6ALG - chains I and J of the 9 polymer chains in the assembly; structure by electron microscopy, 3.70 A resolution.

== Chain I ==
Name: DNA-directed RNA polymerase subunit beta
From: Escherichia coli (strain K12)
Notes: EC 2.7.7.6
Reference sequence: P0A8V2 (RPOB_ECOLI); residues 1-1342 here = UniProt positions 1-1342
Sequence (1342 residues; each row starts with the number of its first residue):
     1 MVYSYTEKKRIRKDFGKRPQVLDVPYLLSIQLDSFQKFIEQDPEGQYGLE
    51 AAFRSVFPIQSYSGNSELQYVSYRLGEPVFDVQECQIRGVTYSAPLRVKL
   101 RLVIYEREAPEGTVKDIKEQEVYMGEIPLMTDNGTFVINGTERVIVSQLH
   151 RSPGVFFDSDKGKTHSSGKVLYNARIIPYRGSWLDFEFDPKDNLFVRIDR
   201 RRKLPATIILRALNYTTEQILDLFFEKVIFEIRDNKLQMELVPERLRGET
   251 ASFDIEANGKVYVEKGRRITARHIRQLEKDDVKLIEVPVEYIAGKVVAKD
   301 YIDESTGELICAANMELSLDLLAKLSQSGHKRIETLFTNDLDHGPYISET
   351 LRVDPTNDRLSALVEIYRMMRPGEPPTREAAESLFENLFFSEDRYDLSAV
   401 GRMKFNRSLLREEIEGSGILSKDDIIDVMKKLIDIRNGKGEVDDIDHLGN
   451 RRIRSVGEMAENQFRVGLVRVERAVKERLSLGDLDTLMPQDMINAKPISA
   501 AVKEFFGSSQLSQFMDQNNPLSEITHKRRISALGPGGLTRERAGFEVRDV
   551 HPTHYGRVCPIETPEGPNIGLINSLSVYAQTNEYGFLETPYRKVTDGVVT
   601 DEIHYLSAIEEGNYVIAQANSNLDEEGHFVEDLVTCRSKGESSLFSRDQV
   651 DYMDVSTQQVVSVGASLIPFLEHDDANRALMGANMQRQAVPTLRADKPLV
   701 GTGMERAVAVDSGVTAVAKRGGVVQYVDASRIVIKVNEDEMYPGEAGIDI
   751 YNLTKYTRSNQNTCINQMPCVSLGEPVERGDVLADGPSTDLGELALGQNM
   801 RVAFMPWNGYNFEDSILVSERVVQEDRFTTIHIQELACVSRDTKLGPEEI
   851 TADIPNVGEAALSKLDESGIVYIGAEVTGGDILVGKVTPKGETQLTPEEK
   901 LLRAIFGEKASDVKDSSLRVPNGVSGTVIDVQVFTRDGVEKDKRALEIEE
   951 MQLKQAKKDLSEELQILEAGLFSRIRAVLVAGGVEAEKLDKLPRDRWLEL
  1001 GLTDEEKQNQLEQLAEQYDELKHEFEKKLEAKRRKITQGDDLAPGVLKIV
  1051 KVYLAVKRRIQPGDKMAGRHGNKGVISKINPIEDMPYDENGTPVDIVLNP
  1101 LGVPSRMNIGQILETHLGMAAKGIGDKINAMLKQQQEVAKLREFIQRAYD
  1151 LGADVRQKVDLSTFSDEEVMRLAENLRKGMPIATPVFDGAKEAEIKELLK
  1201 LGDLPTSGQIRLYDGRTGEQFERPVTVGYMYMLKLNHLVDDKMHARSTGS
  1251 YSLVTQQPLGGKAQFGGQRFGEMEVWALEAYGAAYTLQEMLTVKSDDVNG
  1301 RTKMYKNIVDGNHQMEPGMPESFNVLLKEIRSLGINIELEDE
Unresolved in the structure: 1, 891-911, 1342
Swiss-Prot annotation at these positions:
  - modified residue (N6-acetyllysine): Lys1022, Lys1200
  - mutagenesis: Ile561 (I561S: Resistant to antibiotics salinamide A and B), Ile569 (I569S: Resistant to antibiotics salinamide A and B), Ala665 (A665E: Resistant to antibiotics salinamide A and B), Asp675 (D675A/G: Resistant to antibiotics salinamide A and B), Asn677 (N677H/K: Resistant to antibiotics salinamide A and B), Leu680 (L680M: Resistant to antibiotics salinamide A and B), Glu813 (E813K: Disrupts the enzyme's active center)

== Chain J ==
Name: DNA-directed RNA polymerase subunit beta'
From: Escherichia coli (strain K12)
Notes: EC 2.7.7.6
Reference sequence: P0A8T7 (RPOC_ECOLI); numbering as in UniProt (aligned over 1-1407)
Sequence (1407 residues; row label = number of the first residue in the row):
     1 MKDLLKFLKAQTKTEEFDAIKIALASPDMIRSWSFGEVKKPETINYRTFK
    51 PERDGLFCARIFGPVKDYECLCGKYKRLKHRGVICEKCGVEVTQTKVRRE
   101 RMGHIELASPTAHIWFLKSLPSRIGLLLDMPLRDIERVLYFESYVVIEGG
   151 MTNLERQQILTEEQYLDALEEFGDEFDAKMGAEAIQALLKSMDLEQECEQ
   201 LREELNETNSETKRKKLTKRIKLLEAFVQSGNKPEWMILTVLPVLPPDLR
   251 PLVPLDGGRFATSDLNDLYRRVINRNNRLKRLLDLAAPDIIVRNEKRMLQ
   301 EAVDALLDNGRRGRAITGSNKRPLKSLADMIKGKQGRFRQNLLGKRVDYS
   351 GRSVITVGPYLRLHQCGLPKKMALELFKPFIYGKLELRGLATTIKAAKKM
   401 VEREEAVVWDILDEVIREHPVLLNRAPTLHRLGIQAFEPVLIEGKAIQLH
   451 PLVCAAYNADFDGDQMAVHVPLTLEAQLEARALMMSTNNILSPANGEPII
   501 VPSQDVVLGLYYMTRDCVNAKGEGMVLTGPKEAERLYRSGLASLHARVKV
   551 RITEYEKDANGELVAKTSLKDTTVGRAILWMIVPKGLPYSIVNQALGKKA
   601 ISKMLNTCYRILGLKPTVIFADQIMYTGFAYAARSGASVGIDDMVIPEKK
   651 HEIISEAEAEVAEIQEQFQSGLVTAGERYNKVIDIWAAANDRVSKAMMDN
   701 LQTETVINRDGQEEKQVSFNSIYMMADSGARGSAAQIRQLAGMRGLMAKP
   751 DGSIIETPITANFREGLNVLQYFISTHGARKGLADTALKTANSGYLTRRL
   801 VDVAQDLVVTEDDCGTHEGIMMTPVIEGGDVKEPLRDRVLGRVTAEDVLK
   851 PGTADILVPRNTLLHEQWCDLLEENSVDAVKVRSVVSCDTDFGVCAHCYG
   901 RDLARGHIINKGEAIGVIAAQSIGEPGTQLTMRTFHIGGAASRAAAESSI
   951 QVKNKGSIKLSNVKSVVNSSGKLVITSRNTELKLIDEFGRTKESYKVPYG
  1001 AVLAKGDGEQVAGGETVANWDPHTMPVITEVSGFVRFTDMIDGQTITRQT
  1051 DELTGLSSLVVLDSAERTAGGKDLRPALKIVDAQGNDVLIPGTDMPAQYF
  1101 LPGKAIVQLEDGVQISSGDTLARIPQESGGTKDITGGLPRVADLFEARRP
  1151 KEPAILAEISGIVSFGKETKGKRRLVITPVDGSDPYEEMIPKWRQLNVFE
  1201 GERVERGDVISDGPEAPHDILRLRGVHAVTRYIVNEVQDVYRLQGVKIND
  1251 KHIEVIVRQMLRKATIVNAGSSDFLEGEQVEYSRVKIANRELEANGKVGA
  1301 TYSRDLLGITKASLATESFISAASFQETTRVLTEAAVAGKRDELRGLKEN
  1351 VIVGRLIPAGTGYAYHQDRMRRRAAGEAPAAPQVTAEDASASLAELLNAG
  1401 LGGSDNE
Unresolved in the structure: 1-15, 933-947, 1127-1134, 1374-1407
Swiss-Prot annotation at these positions:
  - binding site (Zn(2+)): Cys70, Cys72, Cys85, Cys88, Cys814, Cys888, Cys895, Cys898
  - binding site (Mg(2+)): Asp460, Asp462, Asp464
  - modified residue: Lys983 (N6-acetyllysine)
  - mutagenesis: Gln504 (Q504P: Resistant to antibiotics salinamide A and B), Asn690 (N690D: Resistant to antibiotics salinamide A and B), Met697 (M697V: Resistant to antibiotics salinamide A and B), Ala735 (A735T: Resistant to antibiotics salinamide A and B), Arg738 (R738C/H/P/S: Resistant to antibiotics salinamide A and B), Ala748 (A748E: Resistant to antibiotics salinamide A and B), Pro758 (P758S/T: Resistant to antibiotics salinamide A and B), Phe763 (F763C: Resistant to antibiotics salinamide A and B), Ser775 (S775A: Resistant to antibiotics salinamide A and B), Ala779 (A779T/V: Resistant to antibiotics salinamide A and B), Arg780 (R780C: Resistant to antibiotics salinamide A and B), Gly782 (G782A/C: Resistant to antibiotics salinamide A and B), 1 further mutagenesis entry in UniProt
Metal / ion sites: Zn2+ site 1: Cys70, Cys72, Cys85, Cys88; Mg2+: Asp460, Asp464 (shared with 1 residue of chain R); Zn2+ site 2: Cys814, Cys888, Cys895, Cys898
What the authors report for this chain:
  - conformationally variable residues: Arg322
  - contacts within the chain: Asp264-Arg322 (salt bridge)

== Interface between chain I and chain J ==
Pairs across the interface (319):
  Ser166(I) - Lys1151(J)
  Glu504(I) - Ser319(J)
  Phe545(I) - Ala784(J)
  Phe545(I) - Asp785(J)
  Phe545(I) - Leu788(J)  hydrophobic
  Phe545(I) - Met932(J)  hydrophobic
  Arg548(I) - Arg780(J)
  Asp549(I) - His777(J)  salt bridge
  Val550(I) - Pro750(J)
  Val550(I) - His777(J)
  Val550(I) - Arg780(J)
  His551(I) - Phe773(J)
  Tyr555(I) - Val769(J)
  Pro560(I) - Phe773(J)  hydrophobic
  Pro560(I) - Thr776(J)
  Pro560(I) - Arg780(J)  hydrogen bond (backbone-side chain)
  Ile561(I) - Tyr772(J)
  Ile561(I) - Thr776(J)
  Thr563(I) - Arg780(J)
  Gly566(I) - Ala787(J)
  Ile569(I) - Arg780(J)
  Gly570(I) - Arg780(J)
  Gln618(I) - Asn768(J)
  Gln618(I) - Val769(J)
  Gln618(I) - Leu770(J)
  Asn620(I) - Asn768(J)
  Glu641(I) - Lys749(J)  salt bridge
  Ser642(I) - Leu770(J)
  Thr657(I) - Val769(J)
  Val660(I) - Val769(J)  hydrophobic
  Leu671(I) - Tyr772(J)
  Glu672(I) - Gly766(J)
  Glu672(I) - Leu767(J)
  His673(I) - Phe763(J)  hydrogen bond (side chain-backbone)
  His673(I) - Arg764(J)
  His673(I) - Glu765(J)  hydrogen bond (side chain-backbone)
  His673(I) - Gly766(J)
  Asp674(I) - Phe763(J)
  Asp674(I) - Tyr772(J)
  Asp675(I) - Arg744(J)  salt bridge
  Asp675(I) - Phe763(J)
  Ala676(I) - Tyr772(J)
  Ala676(I) - Thr776(J)
  Ala676(I) - Ala779(J)  hydrophobic
  Asn677(I) - Ala779(J)
  Asn677(I) - Leu783(J)
  Ala679(I) - Tyr772(J)
  Leu680(I) - Leu783(J)  hydrophobic
  Phe804(I) - Ser638(J)  hydrogen bond (backbone-side chain)
  Met805(I) - Ala633(J)
  Pro806(I) - Asp505(J)
  Pro806(I) - Ala632(J)
  Pro806(I) - Ala633(J)
  Pro806(I) - Ala637(J)
  Asn808(I) - Phe629(J)
  Asn808(I) - Ala630(J)
  Asn808(I) - Ala633(J)
  Gly809(I) - Val357(J)
  Gly809(I) - Pro359(J)
  Gly809(I) - Phe629(J)
  Tyr810(I) - Gly358(J)
  Tyr810(I) - Pro359(J)
  Asn811(I) - Asp505(J)
  Phe812(I) - Val357(J)  hydrophobic
  Phe812(I) - Pro451(J)
  Phe812(I) - Phe461(J)  hydrophobic
  Phe812(I) - Ser503(J)
  Phe812(I) - Gln504(J)  hydrogen bond (backbone-side chain)
  Phe812(I) - Asp505(J)
  Phe812(I) - Phe629(J)  hydrophobic
  Glu813(I) - Phe461(J)
  Glu813(I) - Gln504(J)  hydrogen bond (backbone-side chain)
  Ser815(I) - Val357(J)
  Ser815(I) - Phe461(J)
  Arg841(I) - Asp256(J)  salt bridge
  Lys844(I) - Tyr46(J)
  Lys844(I) - Arg47(J)  hydrogen bond (side chain-backbone)
  Lys844(I) - Phe49(J)
  Pro1044(I) - Gly257(J)
  Pro1062(I) - Ala446(J)
  Gly1063(I) - Val354(J)
  Lys1065(I) - Asp462(J)  hydrogen bond (side chain-backbone)
  Lys1073(I) - Asp462(J)
  Val1075(I) - Ile355(J)
  Val1075(I) - Phe461(J)
  Val1075(I) - Asp462(J)
  Val1075(I) - Gly463(J)
  Ser1077(I) - Thr356(J)
  Asn1099(I) - Gln504(J)
  Asn1099(I) - Asp505(J)  hydrogen bond
  Pro1100(I) - Ala637(J)
  Pro1100(I) - Val639(J)  hydrophobic
  Pro1100(I) - Met725(J)
  Leu1101(I) - Gln504(J)
  Leu1101(I) - Asp505(J)
  Leu1101(I) - Met725(J)  hydrophobic
  Leu1101(I) - Arg731(J)
  Val1103(I) - Val639(J)  hydrophobic
  Pro1104(I) - Met725(J)  hydrophobic
  Pro1104(I) - Gln736(J)
  Ser1105(I) - Arg731(J)  hydrogen bond
  Ser1105(I) - Gln736(J)
  Arg1106(I) - Arg731(J)
  Met1107(I) - Gln739(J)
  Met1107(I) - Leu740(J)  hydrophobic
  Ile1109(I) - Ile641(J)  hydrophobic
  Ile1109(I) - Met644(J)  hydrophobic
  Ile1109(I) - Leu740(J)  hydrophobic
  Ile1109(I) - Phe763(J)
  Ile1112(I) - Val639(J)  hydrophobic
  Ile1112(I) - Ile641(J)
  Leu1113(I) - Ile641(J)  hydrophobic
  His1116(I) - Ile641(J)
  Phe1187(I) - Val769(J)  hydrophobic
  Phe1187(I) - Tyr772(J)  hydrophobic
  Glu1192(I) - Ile641(J)
  Glu1192(I) - Arg764(J)  salt bridge
  Lys1196(I) - Asp642(J)  salt bridge
  Ser1207(I) - Asp642(J)  hydrogen bond
  Gln1209(I) - Gly640(J)
  Gln1209(I) - Asp643(J)  hydrogen bond
  Glu1219(I) - Arg634(J)  salt bridge
  Phe1221(I) - Ala633(J)
  Glu1222(I) - Tyr512(J)  hydrogen bond
  Glu1222(I) - Ser635(J)
  Arg1223(I) - Gly636(J)
  Arg1223(I) - Ala637(J)
  Arg1223(I) - Phe719(J)
  Arg1223(I) - Asn720(J)
  Arg1223(I) - Ser721(J)  hydrogen bond
  Arg1223(I) - Met724(J)
  Val1225(I) - Gly636(J)
  Val1225(I) - Ser638(J)
  Thr1226(I) - Ser638(J)  hydrogen bond
  Thr1226(I) - Val639(J)  hydrogen bond (side chain-backbone)
  Thr1226(I) - Gly640(J)
  Val1239(I) - Val354(J)  hydrophobic
  Val1239(I) - Lys445(J)
  Asp1240(I) - Lys445(J)  salt bridge
  Lys1242(I) - Arg352(J)
  Lys1242(I) - Val354(J)
  Lys1242(I) - Gln465(J)
  Met1243(I) - Arg352(J)
  Met1243(I) - Met372(J)  hydrophobic
  Met1243(I) - Lys445(J)
  His1244(I) - Gly351(J)
  His1244(I) - Arg352(J)  hydrogen bond (backbone-backbone)
  Ala1245(I) - Ser350(J)
  Ala1245(I) - Glu375(J)
  Arg1246(I) - Asp348(J)  salt bridge
  Arg1246(I) - Tyr349(J)  hydrogen bond (backbone-backbone)
  Arg1246(I) - Ser350(J)  hydrogen bond (backbone-backbone)
  Ser1247(I) - Tyr349(J)
  Ser1247(I) - Glu375(J)
  Ser1247(I) - Lys378(J)
  Thr1248(I) - Tyr349(J)
  Tyr1251(I) - Asp348(J)  hydrogen bond
  Leu1253(I) - Arg99(J)  hydrogen bond (backbone-side chain)
  Leu1253(I) - Asp248(J)
  Leu1253(I) - Pro251(J)  hydrophobic
  Val1254(I) - Arg99(J)  hydrogen bond (backbone-side chain)
  Val1254(I) - Leu249(J)
  Val1254(I) - Arg337(J)
  Thr1255(I) - Arg337(J)
  Gln1256(I) - Arg99(J)
  Gln1257(I) - Asn341(J)  hydrogen bond
  Gln1257(I) - Lys345(J)
  Pro1258(I) - Arg346(J)
  Pro1258(I) - Asp348(J)
  Leu1259(I) - Arg346(J)
  Gly1260(I) - Arg346(J)
  Phe1265(I) - Glu375(J)
  Gly1267(I) - Val347(J)
  Gly1267(I) - Ser350(J)
  Gln1268(I) - Arg346(J)
  Gln1268(I) - Val347(J)  hydrogen bond (backbone-backbone)
  Gln1268(I) - Ser350(J)  hydrogen bond (backbone-side chain)
  Gln1268(I) - Gly351(J)
  Gln1268(I) - Arg352(J)
  Arg1269(I) - Arg339(J)  hydrogen bond (side chain-backbone)
  Arg1269(I) - Gln340(J)  hydrogen bond (side chain-backbone)
  Arg1269(I) - Gly344(J)  hydrogen bond (side chain-backbone)
  Arg1269(I) - Lys345(J)
  Phe1270(I) - Gly344(J)
  Phe1270(I) - Lys345(J)  hydrogen bond (backbone-backbone)
  Phe1270(I) - Val347(J)  hydrophobic
  Phe1270(I) - Ile434(J)  hydrophobic
  Phe1270(I) - His469(J)
  Glu1272(I) - Leu343(J)
  Glu1272(I) - Arg798(J)  salt bridge
  Met1273(I) - Thr428(J)
  Glu1274(I) - Asn424(J)  hydrogen bond
  Glu1274(I) - Ala426(J)
  Glu1274(I) - Thr428(J)  hydrogen bond
  Glu1274(I) - Ile434(J)
  Val1275(I) - Leu343(J)
  Val1275(I) - Val1351(J)  hydrophobic
  Trp1276(I) - Arg798(J)
  Trp1276(I) - Val801(J)
  Trp1276(I) - Val917(J)
  Trp1276(I) - Gln921(J)  hydrogen bond (backbone-side chain)
  Ala1277(I) - Ile434(J)  hydrophobic
  Ala1277(I) - Gln921(J)
  Leu1278(I) - Met484(J)  hydrophobic
  Glu1279(I) - Ala914(J)
  Glu1279(I) - Val917(J)
  Glu1279(I) - Leu1347(J)
  Glu1279(I) - Val1351(J)
  Glu1279(I) - Ile1357(J)
  Ala1280(I) - Arg431(J)  hydrogen bond (backbone-side chain)
  Ala1280(I) - Val917(J)  hydrophobic
  Ala1280(I) - Ile918(J)
  Ala1280(I) - Gln921(J)
  Tyr1281(I) - Arg431(J)  hydrogen bond (side chain-backbone)
  Tyr1281(I) - Ile434(J)  hydrogen bond (side chain-backbone)
  Tyr1281(I) - Leu483(J)
  Tyr1281(I) - Met484(J)  hydrophobic
  Tyr1281(I) - Asn489(J)  hydrogen bond
  Gly1282(I) - Glu479(J)
  Gly1282(I) - Leu483(J)
  Gly1282(I) - Gly1360(J)
  Gly1282(I) - Thr1361(J)  hydrogen bond (backbone-backbone)
  Ala1283(I) - Glu479(J)
  Ala1284(I) - Glu479(J)  hydrogen bond (backbone-side chain)
  Ala1284(I) - Leu1356(J)  hydrophobic
  Ala1284(I) - Gly1362(J)
  Tyr1285(I) - Glu475(J)
  Tyr1285(I) - Glu479(J)  hydrogen bond (backbone-side chain)
  Tyr1285(I) - Thr1361(J)
  Thr1286(I) - Ala476(J)
  Thr1286(I) - Glu479(J)  hydrogen bond (backbone-side chain)
  Leu1287(I) - Val1351(J)  hydrophobic
  Leu1287(I) - Ile1357(J)  hydrophobic
  Gln1288(I) - Gly1354(J)
  Gln1288(I) - Leu1356(J)
  Glu1289(I) - Pro471(J)
  Glu1289(I) - Leu472(J)  hydrogen bond (side chain-backbone)
  Glu1289(I) - Thr473(J)  hydrogen bond (side chain-backbone)
  Glu1289(I) - Ala476(J)
  Met1290(I) - Val347(J)
  Leu1291(I) - Lys345(J)  hydrogen bond (backbone-side chain)
  Leu1291(I) - Val1351(J)
  Thr1292(I) - Gly1354(J)  hydrogen bond (side chain-backbone)
  Lys1294(I) - Val347(J)
  Lys1294(I) - Asp348(J)  hydrogen bond (backbone-backbone)
  Lys1294(I) - Tyr349(J)
  Lys1294(I) - Val470(J)  hydrogen bond (side chain-backbone)
  Lys1294(I) - Leu472(J)
  Ser1295(I) - Lys345(J)
  Ser1295(I) - Arg346(J)  hydrogen bond (side chain-backbone)
  Asp1296(I) - Lys345(J)  salt bridge
  Met1304(I) - Leu472(J)  hydrophobic
  Tyr1305(I) - Pro379(J)  hydrophobic
  Tyr1305(I) - Tyr382(J)
  Ile1308(I) - Pro379(J)  hydrophobic
  Ile1308(I) - Phe380(J)  hydrophobic
  Val1309(I) - Pro379(J)
  Val1309(I) - Gly383(J)
  Val1309(I) - Glu386(J)
  Val1309(I) - Ile394(J)  hydrophobic
  His1313(I) - Phe380(J)
  His1313(I) - Leu472(J)  hydrogen bond (side chain-backbone)
  His1313(I) - Thr473(J)
  His1313(I) - Leu474(J)
  Gln1314(I) - Thr473(J)
  Met1319(I) - Phe17(J)  hydrophobic
  Pro1320(I) - Lys345(J)
  Pro1320(I) - Val1353(J)
  Glu1321(I) - Arg99(J)  salt bridge
  Ser1322(I) - Asn341(J)  hydrogen bond (side chain-backbone)
  Ser1322(I) - Leu342(J)
  Phe1323(I) - Ile20(J)  hydrophobic
  Phe1323(I) - Leu342(J)  hydrophobic
  Phe1323(I) - Ile1352(J)  hydrophobic
  Phe1323(I) - Val1353(J)  hydrophobic
  Val1325(I) - Arg99(J)
  Val1325(I) - Leu249(J)  hydrophobic
  Leu1326(I) - Phe338(J)  hydrophobic
  Leu1326(I) - Leu342(J)  hydrophobic
  Lys1328(I) - Glu100(J)
  Lys1328(I) - Met102(J)
  Lys1328(I) - Leu245(J)
  Lys1328(I) - Leu249(J)
  Glu1329(I) - Leu245(J)
  Glu1329(I) - Met330(J)
  Glu1329(I) - Ile331(J)
  Glu1329(I) - Arg337(J)  salt bridge
  Ile1330(I) - Ile331(J)  hydrophobic
  Ile1330(I) - Leu1332(J)  hydrophobic
  Arg1331(I) - Trp33(J)
  Arg1331(I) - Met102(J)
  Ser1332(I) - Met102(J)
  Ser1332(I) - Leu245(J)
  Ser1332(I) - Leu327(J)
  Leu1333(I) - Trp115(J)  hydrophobic
  Leu1333(I) - Pro243(J)
  Leu1333(I) - Leu307(J)  hydrophobic
  Leu1333(I) - Leu327(J)  hydrophobic
  Gly1334(I) - Ala25(J)  hydrogen bond (backbone-backbone)
  Gly1334(I) - His113(J)
  Ile1335(I) - Ile22(J)  hydrophobic
  Ile1335(I) - Ala23(J)
  Ile1335(I) - Phe116(J)  hydrophobic
  Ile1335(I) - Ala1336(J)  hydrophobic
  Asn1336(I) - Ile22(J)
  Asn1336(I) - Ala23(J)  hydrogen bond (backbone-backbone)
  Asn1336(I) - Leu24(J)
  Asn1336(I) - Ala25(J)
  Asn1336(I) - Trp33(J)
  Ile1337(I) - Lys21(J)
  Glu1338(I) - Ile20(J)
  Glu1338(I) - Lys21(J)  hydrogen bond (backbone-backbone)
  Leu1339(I) - Phe17(J)  hydrophobic
  Leu1339(I) - Ile20(J)  hydrophobic
  Glu1340(I) - Phe17(J)
  Glu1340(I) - Asp18(J)
  Glu1340(I) - Ala19(J)  hydrogen bond (backbone-backbone)
  Glu1340(I) - Lys21(J)
  Asp1341(I) - Asp18(J)
Other interface residues (no listed pair), chain I (160 interface residues in all): Pro552, Cys559, Arg637, Trp807, Asp814, Gly923, Gln1061, Gly1074, Ile1076, Pro1224, Gly1271, Val1298, Met1315, Gly1318, Asn1324
Other interface residues (no listed pair), chain J (194 interface residues in all): Glu16, Met29, Lys96, Leu239, Pro246, Val253, Gly258, Tyr269, Ser353, Tyr360, Lys371, Leu376, Leu422, Arg425, Pro427, Leu432, Gln435, Cys454, Ala459, Asp460, Ala467, Leu508, Tyr537, Arg538, Ser543, His545, Ile722, Ala730, Gly732, Thr757, Ser775, Lys781, Thr797, Asp802, Glu913, Arg1341, Lys1348, Arg1355

== Summary ==
The interface between chain I and chain J involves 160 residues on one side and 194 on the other, with 53
hydrogen bonds and 13 salt bridges. Among the polar pairs are Asp549(I)-His777(J), Glu641(I)-Lys749(J) and
Asp675(I)-Arg744(J). From the paper: conformational variability at Arg322(J); contacts within the chain
involving Asp264(J) and Arg322(J).
Here chain I is DNA-directed RNA polymerase subunit beta and chain J is DNA-directed RNA polymerase subunit
beta', both from Escherichia coli (strain K12). Entry 6ALG (CryoEM structure of HK022 Nun - E.coli RNA
polymerase elongation complex) was determined by electron microscopy (same publication as 6ALF and 6ALH).
